PDB entry 6WT8 | X-ray diffraction, 1.52 A resolution | chain A

# Chain A
Protein: STING-associated CdnE c-di-GMP synthase
Sequence (365 residues; each row starts with the number of its first residue):
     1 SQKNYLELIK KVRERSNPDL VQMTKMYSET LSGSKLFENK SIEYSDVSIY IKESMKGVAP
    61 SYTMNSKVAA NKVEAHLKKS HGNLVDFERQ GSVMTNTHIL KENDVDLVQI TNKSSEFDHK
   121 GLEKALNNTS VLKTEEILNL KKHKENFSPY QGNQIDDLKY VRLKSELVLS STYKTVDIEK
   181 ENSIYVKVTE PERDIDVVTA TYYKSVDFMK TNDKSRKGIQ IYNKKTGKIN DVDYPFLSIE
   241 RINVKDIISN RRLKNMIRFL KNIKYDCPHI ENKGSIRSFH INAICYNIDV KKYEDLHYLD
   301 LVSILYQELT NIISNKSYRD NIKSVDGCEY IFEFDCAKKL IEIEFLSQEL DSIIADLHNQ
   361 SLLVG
Not modelled in the structure: 38-40, 148-149, 362-365
Modified positions: Mse-23, Mse-26, Mse-55, Mse-64, Mse-94, Mse-209, Mse-256 (selenomethionine)
Reported in the primary citation:
  - mutagenesis - D233A: decreased catalytic activity on c-di-GMP synthesis
  - specificity-determining residues: Asp-233 (by similarity / conservation)

# Overview
The paper reports that D233A reduces catalytic activity on c-di-GMP synthesis; the specificity determinant
Asp-233.
Chain A is STING-associated CdnE c-di-GMP synthase; the structure, Structure of a STING-associated CdnE
c-di-GMP synthase from Flavobacteriaceae sp, was determined by X-ray diffraction together with 6WT4, 6WT6,
6WT7 and 6WT9 from the same study.
